PDB entry 5MWL | X-ray diffraction, 3.20 A resolution | chain A

# Chain A
Molecule: Inositol-pentakisphosphate 2-kinase
Source organism: Mus musculus
Notes: EC 2.7.1.158
UniProtKB: Q6P1C1 (IPPK_MOUSE); residues 1-468 here = UniProt positions 1-468
Chain sequence (471 residues; row label = number of the first residue in the row; numbers below 1 keep their minus sign (Gly-2 is residue -2)):
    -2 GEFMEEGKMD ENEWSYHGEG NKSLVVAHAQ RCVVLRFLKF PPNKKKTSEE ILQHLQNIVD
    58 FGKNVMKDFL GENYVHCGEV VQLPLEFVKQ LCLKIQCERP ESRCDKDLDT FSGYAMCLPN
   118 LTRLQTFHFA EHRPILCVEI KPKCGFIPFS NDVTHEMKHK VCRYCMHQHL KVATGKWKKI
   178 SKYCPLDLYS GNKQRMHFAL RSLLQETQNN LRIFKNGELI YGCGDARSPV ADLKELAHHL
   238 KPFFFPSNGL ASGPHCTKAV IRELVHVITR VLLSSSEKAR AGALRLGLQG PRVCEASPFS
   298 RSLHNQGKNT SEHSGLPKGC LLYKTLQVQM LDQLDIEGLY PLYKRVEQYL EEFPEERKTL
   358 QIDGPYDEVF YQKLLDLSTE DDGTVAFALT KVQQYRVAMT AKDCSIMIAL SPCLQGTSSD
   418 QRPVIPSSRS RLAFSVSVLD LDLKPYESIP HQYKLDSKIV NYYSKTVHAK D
Not modelled in the structure: -2 to 4, 99-102, 221-225, 296-311, 413-426, 465-468
Construct notes: expression tag (-2 to 0)
Metal / ion sites: Zn2+ site 1: His125, His129, Cys410; Zn2+ site 2: Cys159, Cys162, Cys181, Cys291; Mg2+: Ser402, Asp437 (together with ATP)
Residues lining bound ligands:
  - myo-inositol-(1,3,4,5,6)-pentakisphosphate (5MY): Asn18, Lys19, Lys138, Lys140, Arg160, His164, Lys168, Lys173, Asn206, Met396, Asp400, Lys441, Gln449, Leu452
  - ATP (adenosine-5'-triphosphate): His14, Gly15, Glu16, Gly17, Asn18, Lys19, Ser20, Val22, Val31, Arg33, Leu115, Pro116, Asn117, Leu118, Thr119, Glu136, Lys138, Arg209, Asp400, Met404, Leu436, Asp437, Asp439
Swiss-Prot annotation at these positions:
  - motif: Glu136 to Lys140 (EXKPK motif)
What the authors report for this chain:
  - Zn2+ coordination: His125, His129, Cys410
  - mutagenesis - H129S, K138A, L281A/L283A, Y363A, C410S, D437A, D439A: decreased catalytic activity
  - mutagenesis - H129S, C410S: unchanged binding to Zn2+
  - mutagenesis - C291S: decreased binding to Zn2+
  - mutagenesis - C291S: decreased stability
  - mutagenesis - K173A: unchanged catalytic activity

# Summary
Ligands of chain A: ATP and myo-inositol-(1,3,4,5,6)-pentakisphosphate. His125, His129 and Cys410 form the
Zn2+ site 1. Cys159, Cys162, Cys181 and Cys291 form the Zn2+ site 2. The paper reports that H129S, K138A and
L281A/L283A, among others, reduce catalytic activity; Zn2+ coordination by His125, His129 and Cys410; 9
substitutions were tested in all.
Chain A is Inositol-pentakisphosphate 2-kinase (Mus musculus); the structure, INOSITOL
1,3,4,5,6-PENTAKISPHOSPHATE 2-KINASE FROM M. MUSCULUS IN COMPLEX WITH ATP and IP5, was determined by X-ray
diffraction together with 5MW8 and 5MWM from the same study.
